Entry 6D7L (electron microscopy, 4.00 A resolution); this record covers chains A and B of the 4 polymer chains in the assembly.

# Chain A (and B)
Name: Short transient receptor potential channel 3
Source organism: Homo sapiens
Notes: chain B of this document is another copy of the same molecule, construct and numbering; everything in this record applies to it too
Reference sequence: Q13507 (TRPC3_HUMAN), isoform Q13507-2; residues 0-848 here correspond to UniProt positions 73-921 (UniProt number = residue number + 73)
Amino-acid sequence (853 residues; row label = number of the first residue in the row; numbers below 1 keep their minus sign (Gly-4 is residue -4)):
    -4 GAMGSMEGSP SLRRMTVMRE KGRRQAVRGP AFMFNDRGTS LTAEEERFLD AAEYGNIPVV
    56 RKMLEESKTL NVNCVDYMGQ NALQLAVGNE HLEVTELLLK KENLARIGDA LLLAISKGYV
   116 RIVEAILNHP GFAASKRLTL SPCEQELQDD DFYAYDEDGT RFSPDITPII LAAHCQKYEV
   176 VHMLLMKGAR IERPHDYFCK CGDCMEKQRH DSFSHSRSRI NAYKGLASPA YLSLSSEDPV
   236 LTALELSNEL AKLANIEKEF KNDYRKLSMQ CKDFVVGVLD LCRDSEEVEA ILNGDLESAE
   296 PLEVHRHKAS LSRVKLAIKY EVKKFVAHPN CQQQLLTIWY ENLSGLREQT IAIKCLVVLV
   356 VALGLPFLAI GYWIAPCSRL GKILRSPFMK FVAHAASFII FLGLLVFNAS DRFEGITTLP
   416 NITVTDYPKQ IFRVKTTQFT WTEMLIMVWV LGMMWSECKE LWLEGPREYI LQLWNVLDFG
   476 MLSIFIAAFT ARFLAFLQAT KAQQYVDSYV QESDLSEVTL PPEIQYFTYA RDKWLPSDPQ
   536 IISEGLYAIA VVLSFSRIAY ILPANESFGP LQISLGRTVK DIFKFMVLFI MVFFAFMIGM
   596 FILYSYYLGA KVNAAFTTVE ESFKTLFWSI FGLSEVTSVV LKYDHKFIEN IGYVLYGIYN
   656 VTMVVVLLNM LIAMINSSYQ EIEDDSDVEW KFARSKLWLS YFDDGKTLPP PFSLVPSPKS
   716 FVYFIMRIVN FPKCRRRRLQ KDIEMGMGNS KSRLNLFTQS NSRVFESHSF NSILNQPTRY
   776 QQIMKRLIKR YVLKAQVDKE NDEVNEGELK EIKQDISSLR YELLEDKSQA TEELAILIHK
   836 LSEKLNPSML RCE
Not modelled in the structure: -4 to 36, 137-156, 294-772, 824-848
Construct notes: expression tag (-4 to -1)
Curated features (UniProtKB/Swiss-Prot):
  - region: Gln777 to Asp797 (Binds to IP3R3)
  - binding site (Ca(2+)): Glu85, Glu452, Glu455, Asn470, Glu798, Glu801, Glu803, Asp810
  - glycosylation: Asn416 (N-linked (GlcNAc...) asparagine)
From the paper describing this entry:
  - contacts within the chain: Asn51-Tyr816
  - self-association interface (contacts with another copy of this molecule); pairs are residue here / residue on that copy: Tyr72-His177, Val799-Leu804 (hydrophobic contact)

# Chain A / chain B interface
Pairs across the interface (33):
  Asn84(A) - Arg815(B)
  Leu87(A) - Arg815(B)
  Arg116(A) - Asp45(B)  salt bridge
  Arg116(A) - Glu48(B)  salt bridge
  Arg116(A) - Tyr49(B)
  Glu174(A) - Tyr72(B)
  His177(A) - Tyr72(B)  hydrogen bond
  Cys277(A) - Arg212(B)  hydrogen bond
  Lys784(A) - Tyr72(B)
  Leu788(A) - Met73(B)  hydrophobic
  Leu788(A) - Phe157(B)  hydrophobic
  Lys794(A) - Glu801(B)
  Glu795(A) - Glu801(B)  hydrogen bond (backbone-backbone)
  Glu795(A) - Gly802(B)
  Glu795(A) - Lys805(B)  salt bridge
  Asn796(A) - Asn800(B)
  Asp797(A) - Val799(B)
  Asp797(A) - Glu801(B)
  Glu798(A) - Glu798(B)
  Val799(A) - Val799(B)  hydrophobic
  Val799(A) - Leu804(B)  hydrophobic
  Glu803(A) - Glu801(B)
  Glu803(A) - Lys808(B)
  Glu806(A) - Lys808(B)  salt bridge
  Ile807(A) - Lys808(B)
  Ile807(A) - Ile811(B)  hydrophobic
  Leu814(A) - Ile811(B)  hydrophobic
  Leu814(A) - Arg815(B)
  Glu817(A) - Arg815(B)  salt bridge
  Glu817(A) - Leu819(B)
  Leu818(A) - Leu818(B)  hydrophobic
  Leu818(A) - Lys822(B)  hydrogen bond (backbone-side chain)
  Asp821(A) - Lys822(B)
Also at the interface, not in a pair above, chain A (28 interface residues in all): Ile52, His86, Arg278, Leu804, Asp810, Ile811, Lys822
Also at the interface, not in a pair above, chain B (22 interface residues in all): Leu44, Tyr816

# Overview
Chain A and chain B form an interface of 28 and 22 residues respectively; the contacts include 4 hydrogen
bonds and 5 salt bridges. Polar pairs include Arg116(A)-Asp45(B), Arg116(A)-Glu48(B) and Glu795(A)-Lys805(B).
From the paper: a self-association interface involving Tyr72(A), His177(A) and Val799(A) among others;
contacts within the chain involving Asn51(A) and Tyr816(A).
Chain A and chain B are both Short transient receptor potential channel 3 (Homo sapiens); the structure,
Cytoplasmic domain of TRPC3, was determined by electron microscopy (same publication as 6DJR and 6DJS).
